PDB entry 9EN5 | X-ray diffraction, 1.33 A resolution | chain A

[Chain A]
Molecule: Ubiquitin-conjugating enzyme E2 6
Organism: Saccharomyces cerevisiae S288C
Notes: EC 2.3.2.23
UniProtKB: P33296 (UBC6_YEAST); residues 1-172 here = UniProt positions 1-172
Chain sequence (178 residues; numbered 1 to 178; the number before each row is that of its first residue):
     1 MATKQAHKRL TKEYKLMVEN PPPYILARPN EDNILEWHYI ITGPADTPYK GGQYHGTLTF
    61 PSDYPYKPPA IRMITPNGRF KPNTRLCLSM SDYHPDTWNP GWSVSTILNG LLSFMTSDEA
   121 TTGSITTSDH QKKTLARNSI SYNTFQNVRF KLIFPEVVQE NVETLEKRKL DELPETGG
Disordered / not traced: 170-178
Construct notes: expression tag (173-178)
Curated features (UniProtKB/Swiss-Prot):
  - active site: Cys87 (Glycyl thioester intermediate)
  - modified residue: Ser139 (Phosphoserine)
From the paper describing this entry:
  - contacts within the chain: Arg85-Asp92 (salt bridge), Leu88-Ser91 (hydrogen bond), Arg85-Tyr93 (cation-pi contact)
  - catalytic residues: Cys87, His94, Thr122
  - mutagenesis - C87A, S89A, H94A, H94Q, T121A: increased stability
  - mutagenesis - S89A, H94A, H94Q: unchanged catalytic activity
  - mutagenesis - S89A, H94A, H94Q: decreased catalytic activity on autoubiquitination
  - mutagenesis - S89A, H94A: abolished catalytic activity on Doa10 ubiquitination
  - mutagenesis - H94Q: decreased catalytic activity on Doa10 ubiquitination
  - mutagenesis - S89A, H94A: abolished catalytic activity on Sbh2
  - mutagenesis - H94Q, E119A: decreased catalytic activity on Sbh2
  - mutagenesis - T121A: decreased catalytic activity on all nucleophiles
  - mutagenesis - H94Q, E119A, E119D, T121A, T122A: decreased catalytic activity on l-serine
  - mutagenesis - E119D: decreased catalytic activity on all of these nucleophiles
  - mutagenesis - S89A: decreased catalytic activity on all amino acids
  - mutagenesis - H94N, H94Q: unchanged catalytic activity on l-lysine
  - mutagenesis - S89A, H94N: abolished catalytic activity on l-serine
  - mutagenesis - H94Q: decreased catalytic activity on RING-CTE
  - mutagenesis - S89A: unchanged binding to 15N-ubiquitin
  - mutagenesis - H94Q: abolished catalytic activity on Sbh2 4KR
  - mutagenesis - H94Q: decreased catalytic activity on WT
  - mutagenesis - E119A: increased catalytic activity on l-lysine
  - mutagenesis - H94Q, E119A: increased catalytic activity on l-histidine
  - mutagenesis - S89A: decreased catalytic activity on serine
  - mutagenesis - H94Q: increased catalytic activity on NAc-Tyr

[Overview]
From UniProt: active-site residue Cys87. From the paper: catalytic residues Cys87, His94 and Thr122; C87A,
S89A and H94A, among others, increase stability; 9 substitutions were tested in all.
Chain A is Ubiquitin-conjugating enzyme E2 6 (Saccharomyces cerevisiae S288C); the structure, Crystal
structure of yeast E2 Ubiquitin-conjugating enzyme Ubc6 UBC domain, was determined by X-ray diffraction (same
publication as 9EWP).
